7V8Z - chain A; structure by X-ray diffraction, 1.95 A resolution.

== Chain A ==
Name: Cryptochrome-2
Organism: Mus musculus
UniProt: Q9R194 (CRY2_MOUSE); residues 1-512 here = UniProt positions 1-512
Chain sequence (514 residues; each row starts with the number of its first residue; numbers below 1 keep their minus sign (Gly-1 is residue -1)):
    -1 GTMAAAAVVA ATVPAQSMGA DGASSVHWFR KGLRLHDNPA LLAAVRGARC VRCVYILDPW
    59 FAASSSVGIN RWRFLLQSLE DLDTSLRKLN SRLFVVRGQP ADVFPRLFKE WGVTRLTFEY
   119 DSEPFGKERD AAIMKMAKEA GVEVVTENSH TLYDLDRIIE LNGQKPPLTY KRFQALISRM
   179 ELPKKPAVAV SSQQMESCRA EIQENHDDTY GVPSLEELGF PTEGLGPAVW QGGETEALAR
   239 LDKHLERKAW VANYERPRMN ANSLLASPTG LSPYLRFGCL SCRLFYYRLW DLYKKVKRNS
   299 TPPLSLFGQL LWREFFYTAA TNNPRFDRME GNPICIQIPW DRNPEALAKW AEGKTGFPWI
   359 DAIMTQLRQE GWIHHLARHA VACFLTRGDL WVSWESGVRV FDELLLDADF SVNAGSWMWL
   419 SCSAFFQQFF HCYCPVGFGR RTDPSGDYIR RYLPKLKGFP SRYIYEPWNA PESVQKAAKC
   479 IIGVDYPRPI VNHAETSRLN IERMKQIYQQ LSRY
Not modelled in the structure: -1 to 18, 297-298, 511-512
Sequence notes: expression tag (-1 to 0)
Disulfide bonds: Cys381-Cys430
Residues lining bound ligands: 5YH (1-[(2R)-3-[3,6-bis(fluoranyl)carbazol-9-yl]-2-oxidanyl-propyl]imidazolidin-2-one): Trp310, Phe314, His373, Arg376, His377, Ala380, Phe399, Leu403, Asp405, Ala406, Asp407, Val410, Asn411, Ser414, Trp415, Trp417, Leu418
Swiss-Prot annotation at these positions:
  - binding site (FAD): Ser270, Gln307, His373, Asp405 to Asp407
  - modified residue (Phosphoserine): Ser89, Ser265, Ser298
  - cross-link (Glycyl lysine isopeptide (Lys-Gly)): Lys29 (interchain with G-Cter in ubiquitin), Lys125 (interchain with G-Cter in ubiquitin), Lys241 (interchain with G-Cter in ubiquitin), Lys347 (interchain with G-Cter in ubiquitin), Lys474 (interchain with G-Cter in ubiquitin), Lys503 (interchain with G-Cter in ubiquitin)
What the authors report for this chain:
  - binding site for 5YH: Trp310, Phe314, Arg376, His377, Ala380, Phe399, Leu403, Ala406, Val410, Ser414, Trp415, Trp417, Leu418
  - conformationally variable residues (loop rearrangement, order/disorder transition, side-chain flip): Trp417, Phe428, Tyr431
  - contacts within the chain: Trp417-Phe428
  - binding site for 5YH: His373 (from molecular simulation)

== In short ==
Ligands of chain A: compound 5YH. From UniProt: 6 FAD-binding residues. From the paper: a binding site for 5YH
at Trp310, Phe314 and Arg376 among others; conformational variability at Trp417, Phe428 and Tyr431.
Chain A is Cryptochrome-2 (Mus musculus); the structure, Crystal structure of mouse CRY2 in complex with
SHP656 compound, was determined by X-ray diffraction, deposited together with 7V8Y.
